PDB entry 7R8N | electron microscopy, 3.55 A resolution | chains B and E of the 9 polymer chains in the assembly

[Chain B (and E)]
Molecule: Spike glycoprotein
Organism: Severe acute respiratory syndrome coronavirus 2
Notes: chain E of this document is another copy of the same molecule, construct and numbering; everything in this record applies to it too
UniProtKB: P0DTC2 (SPIKE_SARS2); numbering as in UniProt; present here: 1-675, 679-1213
Amino-acid sequence (1271 residues; numbered 1 to 1274; 3 numbers in that range are skipped by the numbering (no residue carries them; nothing is unmodelled there); the number before each row is that of its first residue):
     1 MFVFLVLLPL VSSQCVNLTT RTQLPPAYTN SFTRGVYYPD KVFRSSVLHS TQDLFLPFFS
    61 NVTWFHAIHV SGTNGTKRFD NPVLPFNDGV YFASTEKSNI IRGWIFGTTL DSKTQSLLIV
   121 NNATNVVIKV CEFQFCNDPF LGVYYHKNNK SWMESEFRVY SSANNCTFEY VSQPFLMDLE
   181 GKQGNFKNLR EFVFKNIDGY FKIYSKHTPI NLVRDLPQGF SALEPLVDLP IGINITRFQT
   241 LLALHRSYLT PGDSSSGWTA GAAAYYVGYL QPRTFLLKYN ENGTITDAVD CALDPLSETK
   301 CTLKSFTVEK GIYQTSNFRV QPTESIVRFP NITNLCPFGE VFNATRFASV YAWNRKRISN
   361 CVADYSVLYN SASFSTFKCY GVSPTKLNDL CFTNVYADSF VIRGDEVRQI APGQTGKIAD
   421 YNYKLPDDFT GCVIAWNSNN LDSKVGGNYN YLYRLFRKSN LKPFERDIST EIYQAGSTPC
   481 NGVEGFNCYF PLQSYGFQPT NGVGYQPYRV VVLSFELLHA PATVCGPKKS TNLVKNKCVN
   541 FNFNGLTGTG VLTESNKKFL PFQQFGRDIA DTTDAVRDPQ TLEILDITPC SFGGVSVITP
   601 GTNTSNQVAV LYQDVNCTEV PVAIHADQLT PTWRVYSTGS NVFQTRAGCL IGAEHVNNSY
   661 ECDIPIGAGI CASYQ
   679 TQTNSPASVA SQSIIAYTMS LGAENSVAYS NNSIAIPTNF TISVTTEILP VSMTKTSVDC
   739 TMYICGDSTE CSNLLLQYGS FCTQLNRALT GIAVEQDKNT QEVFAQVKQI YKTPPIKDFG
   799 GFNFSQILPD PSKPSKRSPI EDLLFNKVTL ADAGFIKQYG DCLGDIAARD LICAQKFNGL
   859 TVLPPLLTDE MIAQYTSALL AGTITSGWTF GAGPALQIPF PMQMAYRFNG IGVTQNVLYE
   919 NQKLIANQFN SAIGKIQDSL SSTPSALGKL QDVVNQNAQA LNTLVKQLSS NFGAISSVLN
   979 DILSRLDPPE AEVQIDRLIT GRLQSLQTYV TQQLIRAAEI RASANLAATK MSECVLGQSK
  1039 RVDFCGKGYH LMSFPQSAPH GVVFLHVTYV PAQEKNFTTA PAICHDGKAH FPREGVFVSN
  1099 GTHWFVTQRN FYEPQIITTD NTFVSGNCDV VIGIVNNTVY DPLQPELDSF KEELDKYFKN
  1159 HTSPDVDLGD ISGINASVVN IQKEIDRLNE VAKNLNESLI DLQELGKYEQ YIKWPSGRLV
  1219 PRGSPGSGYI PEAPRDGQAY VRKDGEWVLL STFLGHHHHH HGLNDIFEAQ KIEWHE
Not modelled in the structure: 1-14, 67-77, 144-151, 181-184, 244-257, 622-640, 679-689, 827-848, 1141-1274
Cystine bridges: C15-C136, C131-C166, C291-C301, C336-C361, C379-C432, C391-C525, C480-C488, C538-C590, C662-C671, C738-C760, C743-C749, C1032-C1043, C1082-C1126
Covalent attachments: N-acetylglucosamine (NAG) linked to N61, N165, N234, N282, N343, N616, N657, N717, N801, N1098, N1134
Differences from the reference sequence: conflict A685 (Arg in P0DTC2), P817 (Phe in P0DTC2), P892 (Ala in P0DTC2), P899 (Ala in P0DTC2), P942 (Ala in P0DTC2), P986 (Lys in P0DTC2), P987 (Val in P0DTC2); expression tag (1214-1274)
Residues lining bound ligands: N-acetylglucosamine (NAG; 2-acetamido-2-deoxy-beta-D-glucopyranose): E465, R466, D467
UniProt features mapped onto this chain:
  - region: N280 to C301 (Putative superantigen), R403 to D405 (Integrin-binding motif), N448 to F456 (Immunodominant HLA epitope recognized by the CD8+), S816 to Y837 (Fusion peptide 1), K835 to F855 (Fusion peptide 2), D1163 to E1202 (Heptad repeat 2)
  - site: R815, S816 (Cleavage)
  - glycosylation: N17 (N-linked (GlcNAc...) (complex) asparagine), N61 (N-linked (GlcNAc...) (hybrid) asparagine), N74 (N-linked (GlcNAc...) (complex) asparagine), N122 (N-linked (GlcNAc...) (hybrid) asparagine), N149 (N-linked (GlcNAc...) (complex) asparagine), N165 (N-linked (GlcNAc...) (complex) asparagine), N234 (N-linked (GlcNAc...) (high mannose) asparagine), N282 (N-linked (GlcNAc...) (complex) asparagine), T323 (O-linked (GalNAc) threonine), S325 (O-linked (HexNAc...) serine), N331 (N-linked (GlcNAc...) (complex) asparagine), N343 (N-linked (GlcNAc...) (complex) asparagine), N603 (N-linked (GlcNAc...) (hybrid) asparagine), N616 (N-linked (GlcNAc...) (complex) asparagine), N657 (N-linked (GlcNAc...) (complex) asparagine), N709 (N-linked (GlcNAc...) (high mannose) asparagine), N717 (N-linked (GlcNAc...) (hybrid) asparagine), N801 (N-linked (GlcNAc...) (hybrid) asparagine), N1074 (N-linked (GlcNAc...) (hybrid) asparagine), N1098 (N-linked (GlcNAc...) (complex) asparagine) and 4 more in UniProt
  - natural variant: L5 (L5F: In strain: Iota/B.1.526), S13 (S13I: In strain: Epsilon/B.1.427/B.1.429), L18 (L18F: In strain: Beta/B.1.351, Gamma/P.1 and 1 more), T19 (T19I: In strain: Omicron/BQ.1.1, Omicron/XBB.1.5 and 1 more; T19R: In strain: Delta/B.1.617.2, Omicron/BA.2 and 4 more), T20 (T20N: In strain: Gamma/P.1), L24 to A27 (sequence variant, change not given here; In strain: Omicron/BA.2, Omicron/BA.2.12.1 and 6 more), P26 (P26S: In strain: Gamma/P.1), Q52 (Q52H: In strain: Omicron/EG.5.1), A67 (A67V: In strain: Eta/B.1.525, Omicron/BA.1), H69 to V70 (deletion: In strain: Alpha/B.1.1.7, Eta/B.1.525 and 5 more), G75 (G75V: In strain: Lambda/C.37), T76 (T76I: In strain: Lambda/C.37), 79 further natural variant entries in UniProt
  - mutagenesis: H69 to V70 (Increased incorporation of cleaved spike into virions), N121 (N121Q: Partial loss of biliverdin affinity), R190 (R190K: Partial loss of biliverdin affinity), N234 (N234Q: Increased resistance to neutralizing antibodies), N331 (N331Q: Reduced viral infectivity), N343 (N343Q: Reduced viral infectivity), L452 (L452R: Increased resistance to neutralizing antibodies. Decreases HLA binding to NF9 epitope. Increased binding affinity to human ACE2), Y453 (Y453F: Decreased HLA binding to NF9 epitope. Increased binding affinity to human ACE2), A475 (A475V: Increased resistance to neutralizing antibodies), V483 (V483A: Increased resistance to neutralizing antibodies), E484 (E484D: Increased replication in human TMEM106B overexpressing cells), F490 (F490L: Increased resistance to neutralizing antibodies and human covalescent sera neutralization), 5 further mutagenesis entries in UniProt
What the authors report for this chain:
  - mutagenesis - E484K: abolished binding to C051 Fab Heavy Chain

[How chain B and chain E interact]
Contacting residue pairs (171; chain B residue first):
  Q314(B) with N764(E)
  N317(B) with D737(E)
  R319(B) with M740(E); D745(E)
  R357(B) with G199(E); Y200(E); P230(E)
  G381(B) with I973(E); R983(E)
  V382(B) with R983(E)
  S383(B) with R983(E), hydrogen bond (side chain-backbone); L984(E); D985(E), hydrogen bond (side chain-backbone)
  K386(B) with L981(E), hydrogen bond (side chain-backbone); S982(E), hydrogen bond (side chain-backbone); R983(E), hydrogen bond (side chain-backbone); L984(E), hydrogen bond (side chain-backbone); D985(E)
  D389(B) with S982(E), hydrogen bond (backbone-side chain)
  N394(B) with Y200(E)
  Y396(B) with D198(E), hydrogen bond (side chain-backbone); G199(E)
  L517(B) with R983(E)
  H519(B) with D40(E)
  A520(B) with Y200(E)
  P521(B) with K41(E)
  T547(B) with N978(E)
  T549(B) with D745(E), hydrogen bond
  K557(B) with F43(E)
  K558(B) with N282(E)
  F559(B) with F43(E), hydrophobic
  L560(B) with E224(E)
  F562(B) with Y38(E), hydrophobic; K41(E), hydrogen bond (backbone-side chain); E224(E); P225(E), hydrophobic
  Q563(B) with F43(E)
  F565(B) with V42(E), hydrophobic; F43(E), hydrogen bond (backbone-backbone)
  G566(B) with F43(E)
  R567(B) with V42(E); F43(E), hydrogen bond (backbone-backbone)
  D568(B) with A852(E)
  I569(B) with S46(E); V47(E), hydrophobic
  A570(B) with V963(E); S967(E)
  D571(B) with S967(E)
  T588(B) with F855(E)
  P589(B) with F855(E)
  F592(B) with K854(E); G857(E)
  Q613(B) with L861(E); P862(E)
  D614(B) with K854(E)
  R646(B) with P862(E)
  P665(B) with L864(E), hydrophobic
  G667(B) with P863(E); L864(E)
  A668(B) with P862(E), hydrophobic; P863(E), hydrogen bond (backbone-backbone); L864(E); T866(E)
  G669(B) with L864(E), hydrogen bond (backbone-backbone); T866(E); M869(E)
  I670(B) with L864(E)
  C671(B) with L864(E), hydrophobic
  M697(B) with M869(E), hydrophobic
  L699(B) with K786(E); I788(E), hydrophobic; M869(E), hydrophobic; Y873(E), hydrogen bond (backbone-side chain)
  G700(B) with K786(E)
  A701(B) with K786(E); Q787(E); I788(E), hydrogen bond (backbone-backbone)
  N703(B) with Q787(E), hydrogen bond; I788(E), hydrogen bond (backbone-backbone); Y789(E); K790(E)
  S704(B) with K790(E)
  V705(B) with K790(E); T883(E); Q895(E)
  A706(B) with Q895(E)
  Y707(B) with D796(E); F797(E); T883(E); I896(E); P897(E); F898(E), hydrogen bond (side chain-backbone)
  N709(B) with D796(E), hydrogen bond; P897(E)
  S711(B) with Q895(E); I896(E); P897(E)
  I712(B) with Q895(E); I896(E), hydrophobic
  A713(B) with L894(E); Q895(E), hydrogen bond (backbone-backbone)
  P715(B) with L894(E)
  T961(B) with S758(E); Q762(E); R765(E)
  Q965(B) with Y756(E); S758(E), hydrogen bond; F759(E), hydrogen bond (side chain-backbone); Q762(E)
  S968(B) with G757(E)
  N969(B) with Q755(E)
  F970(B) with Q755(E), hydrogen bond (backbone-backbone); Y756(E)
  G971(B) with Q755(E); Y756(E)
  P987(B) with G413(E); D427(E)
  Q1002(B) with F759(E); Q1002(E), hydrogen bond
  S1003(B) with F759(E)
  T1006(B) with F759(E); Q1005(E)
  T1009(B) with T1009(E)
  Q1010(B) with L1012(E)
  I1013(B) with L1012(E), hydrophobic
  E1017(B) with A1016(E); R1019(E)
  R1039(B) with T1027(E); E1031(E), salt bridge; R1039(E)
  V1040(B) with S1030(E); E1031(E); L1034(E); G1035(E)
  D1041(B) with Q784(E), hydrogen bond; S1030(E), hydrogen bond
  K1045(B) with Q784(E), hydrogen bond (side chain-backbone); F888(E); G889(E), hydrogen bond (side chain-backbone)
  G1046(B) with A890(E)
  Y1047(B) with W886(E); A890(E), hydrophobic
  V1068(B) with A890(E)
  P1069(B) with A890(E); P892(E)
  A1070(B) with P892(E)
  N1074(B) with Q895(E), hydrogen bond
  T1077(B) with P897(E); M900(E), hydrogen bond
  A1078(B) with M900(E)
  P1079(B) with Y917(E), hydrophobic
  F1089(B) with Q913(E); N914(E); Y917(E), hydrophobic
  P1090(B) with Q913(E), hydrogen bond (backbone-side chain)
  R1091(B) with N907(E), hydrogen bond (backbone-side chain)
  V1094(B) with Y904(E)
  R1107(B) with S884(E), hydrogen bond (side chain-backbone); G885(E); W886(E); T887(E); I896(E); Y904(E)
  F1121(B) with T912(E); Q913(E)
  S1123(B) with N914(E), hydrogen bond
  G1124(B) with E918(E)
  V1128(B) with E918(E)
  V1129(B) with Y917(E), hydrophobic; Q920(E)
  I1130(B) with Q920(E)
Interface residues without a listed pair, chain B (116 interface residues in all): C379, P384, L390, L518, P561, Q564, T572, D574, S591, C662, I666, E702, S708, I714, Q957, E990, R995, G999, K1038, Y1067, N1108, V1122
Interface residues without a listed pair, chain E (111 interface residues in all): R44, S45, A766, V785, P792, G798, Q853, N856, T859, Q872, I882, G891, N960, S974, D979, E988, D994, L1001, I1013, K1038, Q1113

[Overview]
The interface between chain B and chain E involves 116 residues on one side and 111 on the other, with 35
hydrogen bonds and 1 salt bridge. Among the polar pairs are R1039(B)-E1031(E), S383(B)-R983(E) and
S383(B)-D985(E). Bound to chain B: N-acetylglucosamine. The paper reports that E484K of chain B abolishes
binding to C051 Fab Heavy Chain.
Chain B and chain E are both Spike glycoprotein (Severe acute respiratory syndrome coronavirus 2); the
structure, Structure of the SARS-CoV-2 S 6P trimer in complex with neutralizing antibody C051, was determined
by electron microscopy (same publication as 7N3F and 7R8O).
